Entry 3CH2 (X-ray diffraction, 1.80 A resolution); this record covers chain X.

== Chain X ==
Molecule: Serine-repeat antigen protein
Source organism: Plasmodium falciparum
Notes: fragment: putative serine protease domain
UniProtKB: Q9TY95 (SERA_PLAF7); residues 564-828 here = UniProt positions 564-828
Amino-acid sequence (265 residues; row label = number of the first residue in the row):
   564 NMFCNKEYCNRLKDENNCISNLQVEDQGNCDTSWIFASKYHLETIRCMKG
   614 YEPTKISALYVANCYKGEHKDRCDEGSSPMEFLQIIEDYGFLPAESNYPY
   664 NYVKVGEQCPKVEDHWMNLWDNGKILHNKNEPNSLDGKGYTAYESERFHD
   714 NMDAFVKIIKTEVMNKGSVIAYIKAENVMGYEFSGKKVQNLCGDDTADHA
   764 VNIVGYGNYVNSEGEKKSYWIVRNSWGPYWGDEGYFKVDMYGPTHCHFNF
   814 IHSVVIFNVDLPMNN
Unresolved in the structure: 691-699
Cystine bridges: Cys-567/Cys-572, Cys-581/Cys-610, Cys-593/Cys-636, Cys-627/Cys-672, Cys-755/Cys-809
Ion coordination: Ca2+: Asp-757, Asp-758

== Summary ==
Asp-757 and Asp-758 form the Ca2+ site.
Chain X is Serine-repeat antigen protein (Plasmodium falciparum); the structure, Crystal Structure Analysis of
SERA5E from plasmodium falciparum, was determined by X-ray diffraction (same publication as 2WBF and 3CH3).
